PDB entry 9NBB | electron microscopy, 5.90 A resolution (low resolution: residue-level contacts below are approximate; hydrogen-bond / salt-bridge calls are withheld) | chains G and H of the 6 polymer chains in the assembly

# Chain G
Name: AUGMIN subunit 7
Organism: Arabidopsis thaliana
UniProtKB: Q0WTP1 (AUG7_ARATH); residue numbers follow UniProt; this construct covers 1-329
Sequence (329 residues; row label = number of the first residue in the row):
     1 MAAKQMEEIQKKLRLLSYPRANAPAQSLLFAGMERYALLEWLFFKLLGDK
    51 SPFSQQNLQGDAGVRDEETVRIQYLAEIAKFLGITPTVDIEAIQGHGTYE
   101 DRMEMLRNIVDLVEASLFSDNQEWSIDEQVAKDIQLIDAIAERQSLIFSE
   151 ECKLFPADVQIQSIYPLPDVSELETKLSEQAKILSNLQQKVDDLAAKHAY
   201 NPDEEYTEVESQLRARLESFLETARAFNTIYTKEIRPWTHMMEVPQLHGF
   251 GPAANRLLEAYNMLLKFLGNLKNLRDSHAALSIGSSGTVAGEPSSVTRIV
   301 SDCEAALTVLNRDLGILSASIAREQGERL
Disordered / not traced: 268-329

# Chain H
Name: AUGMIN subunit 8
Organism: Arabidopsis thaliana
UniProtKB: Q9SUH5 (AUG8_ARATH); numbering as in UniProt (aligned over 383-644)
Sequence (281 residues; each row starts with the number of its first residue):
   364 MKSSEDQVDPRLIDGKGSGRPSTPPSRGISPSRIRQTTTSTQSSTTTSVL
   414 SFITDVKKGKKASYIEDVHQLRLLHNRYLQWRFAIARAESVMYIQRLTSE
   464 ETLFNVWHAISELQDHVTRQRIGLQQLKLEIKLNSLLNDQMVSLEDWATL
   514 ERDHVSSLVGAISDLEANTLRLPATGGTKADTESLKAAMSSALDVMQAMG
   564 SSIWSLLSKVEEMNIMVTELAVVVTKESSMQGKCEDLLASTAIMQIEECS
   614 LRTHLIQTRREEGEDAETPPPLLPLSKFPWP
Disordered / not traced: 364-428, 569-644
Sequence notes: initiating methionine (364); expression tag (365-382)

# Chain G / chain H interface
Contacting residue pairs - 34 pairs, chain G then chain H:
  Phe81(G) - His438(H)
  Leu82(G) - Arg435(H)
  Leu82(G) - His438(H)
  Glu104(G) - Leu434(H)
  Glu104(G) - Arg435(H)
  Asn108(G) - Val431(H)
  Asn108(G) - His432(H)
  Asn108(G) - Arg435(H)
  Asp111(G) - Val431(H)
  Leu112(G) - His432(H)
  Lys197(G) - Arg484(H)
  Tyr200(G) - Leu492(H)
  Tyr200(G) - Leu496(H)
  Glu204(G) - Lys495(H)
  Glu204(G) - Leu496(H)
  Thr207(G) - Leu496(H)
  Thr207(G) - Leu499(H)
  Glu210(G) - Leu499(H)
  Glu210(G) - Gln503(H)
  Arg214(G) - Asp502(H)
  Arg214(G) - Val505(H)
  Arg214(G) - Ser506(H)
  Leu221(G) - Ser506(H)
  Ala224(G) - Trp510(H)
  Arg225(G) - Asp509(H)
  Asn228(G) - Asp509(H)
  Asn228(G) - Trp510(H)
  Asn228(G) - Leu513(H)
  Thr229(G) - Asp509(H)
  Ile235(G) - Gly523(H)
  Ile235(G) - Ser526(H)
  Trp238(G) - Ser526(H)
  Trp238(G) - Ala530(H)
  Met242(G) - Ala530(H)
Other interface residues (no listed pair), chain G (27 interface residues in all): Arg107, Glu208, Ser211, Arg256, Glu259, Ala260, Met263
Other interface residues (no listed pair), chain H (24 interface residues in all): Leu500, Glu508, Val558, Met562

# In short
The interface between chain G and chain H involves 27 residues on one side and 24 on the other.
Here chain G is AUGMIN subunit 7 and chain H is AUGMIN subunit 8, both from Arabidopsis thaliana. Entry 9NBB
(Augmin/V junction(closed)) was determined by electron microscopy, deposited together with 9NA8, 9NA9, 9NBA
and 9NBD.
